PDB entry 1GY3 | X-ray diffraction, 2.70 A resolution | chains A and E of the 3 polymer chains in the assembly

[Chain A]
Name: Cell division protein kinase 2
From: Homo sapiens
UniProtKB: P24941 (CDK2_HUMAN); numbering as in UniProt (aligned over 1-296)
Chain sequence (299 residues; row label = number of the first residue in the row; numbering starts at 0):
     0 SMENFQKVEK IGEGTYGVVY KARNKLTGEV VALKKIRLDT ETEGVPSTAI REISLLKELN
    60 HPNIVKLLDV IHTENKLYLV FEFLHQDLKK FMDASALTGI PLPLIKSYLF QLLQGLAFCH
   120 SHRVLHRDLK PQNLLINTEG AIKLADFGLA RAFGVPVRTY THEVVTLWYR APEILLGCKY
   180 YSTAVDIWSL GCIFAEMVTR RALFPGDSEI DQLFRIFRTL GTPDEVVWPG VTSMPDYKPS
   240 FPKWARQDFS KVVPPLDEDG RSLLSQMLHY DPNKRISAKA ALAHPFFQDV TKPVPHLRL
Disordered / not traced: 0, 297-298
Modified positions: Thr160 (phosphothreonine; TPO)
Bound ions: Mg2+: Asn132, Asp145 (together with ATP, nitrate ion)
Small-molecule neighbours: ATP (adenosine-5'-triphosphate): Ile10, Gly11, Gly13, Thr14, Val18, Ala31, Lys33, Phe80, Glu81, Phe82, Leu83, Asp86, Lys89, Gln131, Asn132, Leu134, Asp145
Swiss-Prot annotation at these positions:
  - active site: Asp127 (Proton acceptor)
  - binding site (ATP): Ile10 to Val18, Lys33, Glu81 to Leu83, Asp86, Lys129 to Asn132, Asp145
  - binding site (Mg(2+)): Asn132, Asp145
  - site (CDK7 binding): Lys9, Lys88, Lys89, Leu166
  - modified residue: Met1 (N-acetylmethionine), Lys6 (N6-acetyllysine), Thr14 (Phosphothreonine), Tyr15 (Phosphotyrosine), Tyr19 (Phosphotyrosine), Thr160 (Phosphothreonine)

[Chain E]
Name: Substrate peptide
Chain sequence (7 residues; each row starts with the number of its first residue):
     2 HHASPRK

[How chain A and chain E interact]
Contacting residue pairs (13):
  Lys88(A) - His2(E)
  Asp127(A) - Ser5(E)  hydrogen bond
  Lys129(A) - Ser5(E)  hydrogen bond
  Leu148(A) - Pro6(E)
  Thr160(A) - Lys8(E)
  Glu162(A) - Pro6(E)
  Val164(A) - Pro6(E)
  Thr165(A) - His3(E)
  Thr165(A) - Ala4(E)
  Thr165(A) - Ser5(E)
  Trp167(A) - His2(E)
  Gly205(A) - His3(E)
  Asp206(A) - His3(E)
Also at the interface, not in a pair above, chain A (17 interface residues in all): Arg50, Gln131, Asn132, Val163, Leu166, Arg169

[In short]
The interface between chain A and chain E involves 17 residues on one side and 6 on the other; the contacts
include 2 hydrogen bonds. Among the polar pairs are Asp127(A)-Ser5(E) and Lys129(A)-Ser5(E). Bound to chain A:
ATP.
Chain A is Cell division protein kinase 2 (Homo sapiens) and chain E is Substrate peptide; the structure,
pCDK2/cyclin A in complex with MgADP, nitrate and peptide substrate, was determined by X-ray diffraction.
